Entry 7W6P (electron microscopy, 3.47 A resolution); this record covers chains A and B of the 5 polymer chains in the assembly.

[Chain A]
Name: Guanine nucleotide-binding protein G(o) subunit alpha
Source organism: Homo sapiens
Reference sequence: P09471 (GNAO_HUMAN); residue numbers follow UniProt; this construct covers 1-354
Sequence (354 residues; numbered 1 to 354; the number before each row is that of its first residue):
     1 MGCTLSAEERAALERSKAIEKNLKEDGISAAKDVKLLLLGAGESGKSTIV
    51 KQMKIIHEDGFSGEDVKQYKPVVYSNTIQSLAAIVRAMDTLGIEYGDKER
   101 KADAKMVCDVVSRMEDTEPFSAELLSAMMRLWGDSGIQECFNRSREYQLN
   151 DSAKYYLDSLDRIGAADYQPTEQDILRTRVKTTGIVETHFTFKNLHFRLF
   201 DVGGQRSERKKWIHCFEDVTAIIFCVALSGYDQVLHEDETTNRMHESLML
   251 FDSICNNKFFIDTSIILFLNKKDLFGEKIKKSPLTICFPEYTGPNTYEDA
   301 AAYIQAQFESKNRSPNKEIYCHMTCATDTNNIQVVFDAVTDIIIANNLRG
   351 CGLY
Disordered / not traced: 1-3, 55-181, 236-239, 277-292
Curated features (UniProtKB/Swiss-Prot):
  - region: Lys35 to Thr48 (G1 motif), Asp174 to Thr182 (G2 motif), Phe197 to Arg206 (G3 motif), Ile266 to Asp273 (G4 motif), Thr324 to Thr329 (G5 motif)
  - binding site (GTP): Glu43, Lys46, Ser47, Thr48, Ser152, Leu176, Arg177, Thr178, Arg179, Asn270, Asp273, Cys325
  - binding site (Mg(2+)): Ser47, Thr182
  - modified residue: Arg179 (ADP-ribosylarginine), Gln205 (5-glutamyl histamine), Cys351 (ADP-ribosylcysteine)
  - lipidation: Gly2 (N-myristoyl glycine), Cys3 (S-palmitoyl cysteine), Cys351 (S-palmitoyl cysteine)
  - natural variant: Gly40 (G40R: In DEE17 and NEDIM; G40W: Found in a patient with intractable early-onset epilepsy), Ser47 (S47G: In NEDIM), Gln52 (Q52P: Found in a patient with intractable early-onset epilepsy; Q52R: In DEE17), Ile56 (I56T: In NEDIM), Asp174 (D174G: In DEE17), Thr191 to Phe197 (deletion: In DEE17), Gly203 (G203R: In DEE17), Arg209 (R209C: In DEE17 and NEDIM; R209G: In NEDIM; R209H: In NEDIM; R209L: In NEDIM), Ala227 (A227V: In NEDIM), Glu246 (E246G: In NEDIM; E246K: In NEDIM), Ile279 (I279N: In DEE17)
  - mutagenesis: Cys351 (C351A: Strong loss of binding to ADGRG3)

[Chain B]
Name: Guanine nucleotide-binding protein G(I)/G(S)/G(T) subunit beta-1
Source organism: Homo sapiens
Reference sequence: P62873 (GBB1_HUMAN); residue numbers follow UniProt; this construct covers 2-340
Sequence (349 residues; row label = number of the first residue in the row; numbers below 1 keep their minus sign (His-8 is residue -8)):
    -8 HHHHHHGSSGSELDQLRQEAEQLKNQIRDARKACADATLSQITNNIDPVG
    42 RIQMRTRRTLRGHLAKIYAMHWGTDSRLLVSASQDGKLIIWDSYTTNKVH
    92 AIPLRSSWVMTCAYAPSGNYVACGGLDNICSIYNLKTREGNVRVSRELAG
   142 HTGYLSCCRFLDDNQIVTSSGDTTCALWDIETGQQTTTFTGHTGDVMSLS
   192 LAPDTRLFVSGACDASAKLWDVREGMCRQTFTGHESDINAICFFPNGNAF
   242 ATGSDDATCRLFDLRADQELMTYSHDNIICGITSVSFSKSGRLLLAGYDD
   292 FNCNVWDALKADRAGVLAGHDNRVSCLGVTDDGMAVATGSWDSFLKIWN
Disordered / not traced: -8 to 5
Sequence notes: expression tag (-8 to 1)
Curated features (UniProtKB/Swiss-Prot):
  - modified residue: Ser2 (N-acetylserine), His266 (Phosphohistidine)
  - natural variant: Leu30 (L30F: In MRD42; uncertain significance), Arg52 (R52G: In MRD42), Gly64 (G64V: In MRD42), Asp76 (D76E: In MRD42; D76G: In MRD42), Gly77 (G77S: In MRD42), Lys78 (K78R: In MRD42), Ile80 (I80N: In MRD42; I80T: In MRD42), His91 (H91R: In MRD42; uncertain significance), Ala92 (A92T: In MRD42), Pro94 (P94S: In MRD42), Leu95 (L95P: In MRD42), Arg96 (R96L: In MRD42), 5 further natural variant entries in UniProt

[Interface between chain A and chain B]
Residue-residue contacts - 48 pairs, chain A then chain B:
  Arg15(A) - Val90(B)  hydrogen bond (side chain-backbone)
  Arg15(A) - His91(B)
  Ser16(A) - Asn88(B)  hydrogen bond
  Ser16(A) - Lys89(B)  hydrogen bond (side chain-backbone)
  Ile19(A) - Lys89(B)
  Ile19(A) - Ala92(B)  hydrophobic
  Glu20(A) - Lys89(B)  salt bridge
  Leu23(A) - Gly53(B)
  Leu23(A) - Leu55(B)  hydrophobic
  Leu23(A) - Asp76(B)
  Leu23(A) - Ile80(B)  hydrophobic
  Asp26(A) - Asp76(B)
  Asp26(A) - Lys78(B)  salt bridge
  Gly27(A) - Leu55(B)
  Thr182(A) - Asp118(B)
  Thr182(A) - Asn119(B)  hydrogen bond (backbone-side chain)
  Thr183(A) - Asn119(B)  hydrogen bond (backbone-side chain)
  Gly184(A) - Leu117(B)
  Gly184(A) - Asn119(B)
  Ile185(A) - Ser97(B)
  Ile185(A) - Trp99(B)
  Ile185(A) - Leu117(B)
  Phe200(A) - Trp99(B)  hydrophobic
  Gly204(A) - Thr143(B)
  Gln205(A) - Leu117(B)
  Gln205(A) - Tyr145(B)  hydrogen bond (side chain-backbone)
  Arg206(A) - Thr143(B)
  Arg206(A) - Asp163(B)  hydrogen bond (side chain-backbone)
  Ser207(A) - Tyr145(B)
  Ser207(A) - Gly162(B)
  Ser207(A) - Asp186(B)
  Lys211(A) - Tyr145(B)
  Lys211(A) - Met188(B)
  Lys211(A) - Cys204(B)
  Lys211(A) - Asn230(B)  hydrogen bond
  Lys211(A) - Asp246(B)  salt bridge
  Trp212(A) - Leu117(B)  hydrophobic
  His214(A) - Tyr59(B)
  His214(A) - Trp332(B)
  Cys215(A) - Tyr59(B)
  Cys215(A) - Gln75(B)  hydrogen bond
  Cys215(A) - Trp99(B)
  Cys215(A) - Leu117(B)  hydrophobic
  Phe216(A) - Trp99(B)  hydrophobic
  Glu217(A) - Lys57(B)  salt bridge
  Glu217(A) - Trp332(B)
  Asp218(A) - Lys57(B)  salt bridge
  Phe259(A) - Arg314(B)
Interface residues without a listed pair, chain A (29 interface residues in all): Ala12, Leu13, Arg198, Glu208, Lys210
Interface residues without a listed pair, chain B (33 interface residues in all): Ser98, Met101, Gly144, Asp228

[Summary]
29 residues of chain A and 33 residues of chain B are in contact, with 9 hydrogen bonds and 5 salt bridges.
Polar pairs include Glu20(A)-Lys89(B), Asp26(A)-Lys78(B) and Lys211(A)-Asp246(B).
Chain A is Guanine nucleotide-binding protein G(o) subunit alpha and chain B is Guanine nucleotide-binding
protein G(I)/G(S)/G(T) subunit beta-1, both from Homo sapiens; the structure, Cryo-EM structure of the alpha2A
adrenergic receptor GoA signaling complex bound to a G protein biased ..., was determined by electron
microscopy, deposited together with 7W7E.
